Entry 9ET1 (X-ray diffraction, 2.39 A resolution); this record covers chains A and B.

# Chain A
Protein: Cyclin-dependent kinase 2
Source organism: Homo sapiens
Notes: EC 2.7.11.22
UniProtKB: P24941 (CDK2_HUMAN); numbering as in UniProt (aligned over 1-298)
Sequence (302 residues; row label = number of the first residue in the row; numbers below 1 keep their minus sign (Gly-3 is residue -3)):
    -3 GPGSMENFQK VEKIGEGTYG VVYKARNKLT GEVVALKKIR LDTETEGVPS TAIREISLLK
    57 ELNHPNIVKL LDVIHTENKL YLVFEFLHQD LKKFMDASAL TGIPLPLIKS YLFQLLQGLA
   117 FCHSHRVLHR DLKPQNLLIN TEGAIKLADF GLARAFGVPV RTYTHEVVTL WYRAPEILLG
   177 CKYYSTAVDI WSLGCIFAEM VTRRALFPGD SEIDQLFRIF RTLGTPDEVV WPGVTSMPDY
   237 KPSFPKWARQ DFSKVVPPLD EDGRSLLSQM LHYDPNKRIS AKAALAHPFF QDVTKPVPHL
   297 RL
Differences from the reference sequence: expression tag (-3 to 0)
Modified residues: Thr160 (phosphothreonine; TPO)
Ligand contacts:
  - 4-iodanylbenzamide (IJL), molecule 1: Ile10, Gly11, Glu12, Val18, Ala31, Lys33, Val64, Phe80, Glu81, Phe82, Leu83, Leu134
  - 4-iodanylbenzamide (IJL), molecule 2: Ile209, Phe213, Lys237, Ser239, Phe240
UniProt features mapped onto this chain:
  - active site: Asp127 (Proton acceptor)
  - binding site (ATP): Ile10 to Val18, Lys33, Glu81 to Leu83, Asp86, Lys129 to Asn132, Asp145
  - binding site (Mg(2+)): Asn132, Asp145
  - site (CDK7 binding): Lys9, Lys88, Lys89, Leu166
  - modified residue: Met1 (N-acetylmethionine), Lys6 (N6-acetyllysine), Thr14 (Phosphothreonine), Tyr15 (Phosphotyrosine), Tyr19 (Phosphotyrosine), Thr160 (Phosphothreonine)
  - natural variant: Pro45 (P45L: In a glioblastoma multiforme sample)
  - mutagenesis: Lys9 (K9F: Reduced phosphorylation by CAK), Thr14 (T14A: 2-fold increase in activity), Tyr15 (Y15F: 2-fold increase in activity), Lys88 to Lys89 (Reduced phosphorylation by CAK), Thr160 (T160A: Abolishes activity), Leu166 (L166R: Reduced phosphorylation by CAK and reduced kinase activity)

# Chain B
Protein: Cyclin-A2
Source organism: Bos taurus
UniProtKB: P30274 (CCNA2_BOVIN); residues 172-432 here correspond to UniProt positions 170-430 (UniProt number = residue number - 2)
Sequence (268 residues; numbered 171 to 438; the number before each row is that of its first residue):
   171 GVNEVPDYHE DIHTYLREME VKCKPKVGYM KKQPDITNSM RAILVDWLVE VGEEYKLQNE
   231 TLHLAVNYID RFLSSMSVLR GKLQLVGTAA MLLASKFEEI YPPEVAEFVY ITDDTYTKKQ
   291 VLRMEHLVLK VLAFDLAAPT INQFLTQYFL HQQPANCKVE SLAMFLGELS LIDADPYLKY
   351 LPSVIAAAAF HLALYTVTGQ SWPESLVQKT GYTLETLKPC LLDLHQTYLR APQHAQQSIR
   411 EKYKNSKYHG VSLLNPPETL NVHHHHHH
Disordered / not traced: 433-438
Differences from the reference sequence: expression tag (171, 433-438)

# Interface between chain A and chain B
Residue-residue contacts (79):
  Leu37(A) - His296(B)
  Thr41(A) - Lys288(B)  hydrogen bond (backbone-side chain)
  Thr41(A) - Leu292(B)
  Glu42(A) - Lys266(B)  hydrogen bond (backbone-side chain)
  Glu42(A) - Glu274(B)
  Glu42(A) - Val275(B)  hydrogen bond (side chain-backbone)
  Gly43(A) - Lys266(B)
  Gly43(A) - Leu292(B)
  Gly43(A) - Glu295(B)
  Val44(A) - Lys266(B)  hydrogen bond (backbone-side chain)
  Val44(A) - Glu295(B)  hydrogen bond (backbone-side chain)
  Val44(A) - Leu299(B)  hydrophobic
  Ser46(A) - Lys266(B)
  Ile49(A) - Leu263(B)  hydrophobic
  Ile49(A) - Lys266(B)
  Ile49(A) - Leu306(B)  hydrophobic
  Arg50(A) - Lys266(B)
  Arg50(A) - Phe267(B)  hydrogen bond (side chain-backbone)
  Arg50(A) - Glu269(B)  hydrogen bond (side chain-backbone)
  Ile52(A) - Phe304(B)  hydrophobic
  Ser53(A) - Phe267(B)
  Ser53(A) - Phe304(B)
  Ser53(A) - Leu306(B)
  Lys56(A) - Ala303(B)  hydrogen bond (side chain-backbone)
  Lys56(A) - Asp305(B)  salt bridge
  Glu57(A) - Tyr185(B)  hydrogen bond
  Glu57(A) - Met189(B)
  Glu57(A) - Ala307(B)
  His71(A) - His296(B)
  His71(A) - Phe304(B)
  Thr72(A) - His296(B)
  Glu73(A) - Arg293(B)  salt bridge
  Ala116(A) - Tyr178(B)
  His119(A) - Tyr178(B)
  His119(A) - Ile182(B)
  Ser120(A) - Tyr178(B)
  Ser120(A) - Asp181(B)  hydrogen bond
  Ser120(A) - Ile182(B)
  His121(A) - Tyr185(B)
  Arg122(A) - Ile182(B)
  Arg122(A) - Tyr185(B)
  Arg122(A) - Ala307(B)  hydrogen bond (side chain-backbone)
  Arg150(A) - Glu268(B)  salt bridge
  Arg150(A) - Glu269(B)
  Arg150(A) - Ile270(B)
  Ala151(A) - Phe267(B)  hydrophobic
  Phe152(A) - Val175(B)  hydrophobic
  Phe152(A) - Ile182(B)  hydrophobic
  Val154(A) - Glu174(B)
  Val154(A) - Val175(B)  hydrophobic
  Val154(A) - Ile182(B)  hydrophobic
  Val154(A) - Thr316(B)  hydrogen bond (backbone-side chain)
  Val154(A) - Gln317(B)  hydrogen bond (backbone-backbone)
  Pro155(A) - Asn173(B)
  Pro155(A) - Thr316(B)
  Val156(A) - Asn173(B)  hydrogen bond (backbone-backbone)
  Arg157(A) - Gln228(B)
  Arg157(A) - Glu230(B)
  Arg157(A) - Glu268(B)  salt bridge
  Thr158(A) - Ile270(B)
  Tyr159(A) - Ile270(B)
  Thr160(A) - Glu269(B)
  Thr160(A) - Ile270(B)
  Tyr179(A) - Asn173(B)
  Ser181(A) - Val172(B)  hydrogen bond (side chain-backbone)
  Ser181(A) - Asn173(B)
  Ser181(A) - Val175(B)
  Thr182(A) - Val172(B)
  Thr182(A) - Val175(B)
  Ala183(A) - Val172(B)  hydrophobic
  Pro271(A) - Val172(B)
  Asn272(A) - Gly171(B)
  Asn272(A) - Val172(B)  hydrogen bond (side chain-backbone)
  Ser276(A) - Asp177(B)  hydrogen bond
  Ser276(A) - Tyr178(B)
  Ala277(A) - Tyr178(B)  hydrogen bond (backbone-side chain)
  Lys278(A) - Asp177(B)  hydrogen bond (side chain-backbone)
  Lys278(A) - Tyr178(B)  hydrogen bond (backbone-side chain)
  Lys278(A) - Asp181(B)  salt bridge
Interface residues without a listed pair, chain A (44 interface residues in all): Leu54, Val69, Leu76, Tyr180, Ala279
Interface residues without a listed pair, chain B (38 interface residues in all): His179, Leu186, Gln313, Leu320

# In short
44 residues of chain A face 38 of chain B across their interface, with 20 hydrogen bonds and 5 salt bridges.
Polar pairs include Lys56(A)-Asp305(B), Glu73(A)-Arg293(B) and Arg150(A)-Glu268(B). Ligands of chain A:
4-iodanylbenzamide.
Chain A is Cyclin-dependent kinase 2 (Homo sapiens) and chain B is Cyclin-A2 (Bos taurus); the structure,
CDK2-cyclin A in complex with FragLite 12, was determined by X-ray diffraction, deposited together with 9ESJ,
9ESK, 9ESL, 9ESN, 9ESO, 9ESP and 21 further entries.
